6NMI - chains A and B of the 8 polymer chains in the assembly; structure by electron microscopy, 3.70 A resolution.

Chain A:
Molecule: General transcription and DNA repair factor IIH helicase subunit XPB
Source organism: Homo sapiens
Notes: EC 3.6.4.12
Sequence (653 residues; numbered 34 to 730; 44 numbers in that range are skipped by the numbering (no residue carries them; nothing is unmodelled there); the number before each row is that of its first residue; X marks 18 residues of unknown identity (built as UNK)):
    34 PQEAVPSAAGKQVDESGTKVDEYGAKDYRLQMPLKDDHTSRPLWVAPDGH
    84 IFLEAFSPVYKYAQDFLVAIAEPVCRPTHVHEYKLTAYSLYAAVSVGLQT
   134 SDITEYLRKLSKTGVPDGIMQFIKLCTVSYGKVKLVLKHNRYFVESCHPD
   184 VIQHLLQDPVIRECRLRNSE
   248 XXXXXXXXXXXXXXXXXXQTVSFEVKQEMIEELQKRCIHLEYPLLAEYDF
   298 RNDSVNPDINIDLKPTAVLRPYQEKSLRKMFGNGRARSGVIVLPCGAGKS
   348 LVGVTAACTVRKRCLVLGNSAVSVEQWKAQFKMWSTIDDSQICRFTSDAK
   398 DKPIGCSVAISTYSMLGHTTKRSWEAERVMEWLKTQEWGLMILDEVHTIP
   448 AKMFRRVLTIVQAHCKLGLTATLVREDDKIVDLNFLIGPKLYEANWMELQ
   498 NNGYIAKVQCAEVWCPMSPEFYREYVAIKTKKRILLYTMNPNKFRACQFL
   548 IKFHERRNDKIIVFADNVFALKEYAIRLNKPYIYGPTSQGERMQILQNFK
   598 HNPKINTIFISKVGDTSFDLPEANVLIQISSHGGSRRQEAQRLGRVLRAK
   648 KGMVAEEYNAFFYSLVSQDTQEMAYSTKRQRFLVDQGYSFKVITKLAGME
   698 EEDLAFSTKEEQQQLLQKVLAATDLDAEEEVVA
What the authors report for this chain:
  - disease-associated variants - T119P: decreased stability (proposed by the authors, not directly observed)

Chain B:
Molecule: General transcription and DNA repair factor IIH helicase subunit XPD
Source organism: Homo sapiens
Sequence (760 residues; row label = number of the first residue in the row; X marks 27 residues of unknown identity (built as UNK)):
     1 MKLNVDGLLVYFPYDYIYPEQFSYMRELKRTLDAKGHGVLEMPSGTGKTV
    51 SLLALIMAYQRAYPLEVTKLIYCSRTVPEIEKVIEELRKLLNFYEKQEGE
   101 KLPFLGLALSSRKNLCIHPEVTPLRFGKDVDGKCHSLTASYVRAQYQHDT
   151 SLPHCRFYEEFDAHGREVPLPAGIYNLDDLKALGRRQGWCPYFLARYSIL
   201 HANVVVYSYHYLLDPKIADLVSKELARKAVVVFDEAHNIDNVCIDSMSVN
   251 LTRRTLDRCQGNLETLQKTVLRIKETDEQRLRDEYRRLVEGXXXXXXXXX
   301 XXXXXXXXXXXXXXXXXXVPGSIRTAEHFLGFLRRLLEYVKWRLRVQHVV
   351 QESPPAFLSGLAQRVCIQRKPLRFCAERLRSLLHTLEITDLADFSPLTLL
   401 ANFATLVSTYAKGFTIIIEPFDDRTPTIANPILHFSCMDASLAIKPVFER
   451 FQSVIITSGTLSPLDIYPKILDFHPVTMATFTMTLARVCLCPMIIGRGND
   501 QVAISSKFETREDIAVIRNYGNLLLEMSAVVPDGIVAFFTSYQYMESTVA
   551 SWYEQGILENIQRNKLLFIETQDGAETSVALEKYQEACENGRGAILLSVA
   601 RGKVSEGIDFVHHYGRAVIMFGVPYVYTQSRILKARLEYLRDQFQIREND
   651 FLTFDAMRHAAQCVGRAIRGKTDYGLMVFADKRFARGDKRGKLPRWIQEH
   701 LTDANLNLTVDEGVQVAKYFLRQMAQPFHREDQLGLSLLSLEQLESEETL
   751 KRIEQIAQQL
Bound ions: 4Fe-4S cluster Fe: Cys-116, Cys-134, Cys-155, Cys-190
Residues lining bound ligands: 4Fe-4S cluster (SF4): Arg-112, Cys-116, Ile-117, His-118, Val-121, Cys-134, Thr-138, Cys-155, Phe-157, Tyr-158, Cys-190, Tyr-192, Phe-193
What the authors report for this chain:
  - disease-associated variants - Y18H, R112H (citing earlier work)
  - binding site for 4Fe-4S cluster: Tyr-158, Tyr-192, Phe-193 (citing earlier work)
  - disease-associated variants - R722W: decreased binding to General transcription factor IIH subunit 2, p44 (proposed by the authors, not directly observed)
  - disease-associated variants - R616P, D673G, G675R (proposed by the authors, not directly observed)
  - contacts within the chain: Asp-240/Arg-658 (salt bridge)
  - disease-associated variants - R658C: decreased stability (citing earlier work)

Chain A / chain B interface:
Residue-residue contacts (26):
  Arg-298(A) with Lys-682(B); Arg-686(B)
  Asp-309(A) with Ile-514(B); Ala-515(B); Arg-518(B)
  Leu-310(A) with Asp-500(B); Arg-518(B), hydrogen bond (backbone-side chain)
  Lys-311(A) with Arg-518(B), hydrogen bond (backbone-side chain)
  Pro-312(A) with Arg-518(B); Gln-555(B); Gly-556(B)
  Ala-314(A) with Arg-518(B), hydrogen bond (backbone-side chain)
  Leu-316(A) with Asn-499(B); Asp-500(B)
  Glu-321(A) with Asn-499(B); Thr-709(B); Asp-711(B)
  Leu-324(A) with Gln-501(B)
  Arg-325(A) with Gln-501(B); Glu-712(B), salt bridge
  Phe-328(A) with Gln-501(B)
  Gly-329(A) with Arg-497(B), hydrogen bond (backbone-side chain)
  Thr-352(A) with Asp-500(B)
  Thr-356(A) with Asp-500(B), hydrogen bond (side chain-backbone); Gln-501(B)
  Arg-358(A) with Ala-515(B)
Interface residues without a listed pair, chain B (23 interface residues in all): Val-502, Lys-507, Glu-509, Ile-557, Tyr-627, Lys-634, Glu-648, Asn-649, Leu-652

Overview:
The interface between chain A and chain B involves 15 residues on one side and 23 on the other, with 5
hydrogen bonds and 1 salt bridge. Polar contacts include Arg-325(A)/Glu-712(B), Leu-310(A)/Arg-518(B) and
Lys-311(A)/Arg-518(B). From the paper: a binding site for 4Fe-4S cluster at Tyr-158(B), Tyr-192(B) and
Phe-193(B); T119P of chain A reduces stability; 3 substitutions were tested in all.
Chain A is General transcription and DNA repair factor IIH helicase subunit XPB and chain B is General
transcription and DNA repair factor IIH helicase subunit XPD, both from Homo sapiens; the structure, Cryo-EM
structure of the human TFIIH core complex, was determined by electron microscopy.
